Entry 4KJD (X-ray diffraction, 2.21 A resolution); this record covers chains A and B.

== Chain A (and B) ==
Name: Intestinal-type alkaline phosphatase 1
Organism: Rattus norvegicus
Notes: EC 3.1.3.1; chain B of this document is another copy of the same molecule, construct and numbering; everything in this record applies to it too
UniProt: P15693 (PPBI1_RAT); residues 1-482 here correspond to UniProt positions 21-502 (UniProt number = residue number + 20)
Amino-acid sequence (488 residues; each row starts with the number of its first residue):
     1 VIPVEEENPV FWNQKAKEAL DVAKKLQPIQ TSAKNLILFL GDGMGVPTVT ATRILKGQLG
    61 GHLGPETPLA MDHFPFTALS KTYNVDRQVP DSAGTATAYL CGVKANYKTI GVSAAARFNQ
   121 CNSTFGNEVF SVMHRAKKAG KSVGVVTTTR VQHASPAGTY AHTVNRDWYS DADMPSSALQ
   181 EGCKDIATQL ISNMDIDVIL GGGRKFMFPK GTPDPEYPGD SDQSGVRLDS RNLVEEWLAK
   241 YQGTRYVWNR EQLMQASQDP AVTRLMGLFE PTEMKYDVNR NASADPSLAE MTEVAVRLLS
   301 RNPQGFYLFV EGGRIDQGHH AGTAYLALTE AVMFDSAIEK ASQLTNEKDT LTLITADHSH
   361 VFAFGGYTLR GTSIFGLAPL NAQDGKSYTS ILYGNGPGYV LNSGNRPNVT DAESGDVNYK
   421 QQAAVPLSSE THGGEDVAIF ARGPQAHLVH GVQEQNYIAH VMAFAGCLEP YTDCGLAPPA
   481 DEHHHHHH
Not modelled in the structure: 1-3, 320-322, 362-367, 371-431, 482-488 (chain B: 1-2, 320-322, 362-367, 371-431, 480-488)
Differences from the reference sequence: expression tag (483-488)
Modified positions: S92 (phosphoserine; SEP)
Disulfides: C121-C183, C467-C474
Metal / ion sites: Mg2+ site 1: S155, E311; Mg2+ site 2: E216, F269, E270, D285
UniProt features mapped onto this chain:
  - active site: S92 (Phosphoserine intermediate)
  - binding site (Mg(2+)): D42, S155, E311
  - binding site (Zn(2+)): D42, S92, D316, H320, D357, H358, H432
  - binding site (Ca(2+)): E216, F269, E270, D285
  - glycosylation (N-linked (GlcNAc...) asparagine): N122, N281, N408

== Interface between chain A and chain B ==
Contacting residue pairs (120; chain A residue first):
  E6(A) - V85(B)
  E6(A) - A114(B)
  E7(A) - S113(B)
  E7(A) - A114(B)
  E7(A) - A115(B)  hydrogen bond (backbone-backbone)
  E7(A) - R117(B)  salt bridge
  P9(A) - V103(B)  hydrophobic
  P9(A) - S113(B)
  W12(A) - Y83(B)
  W12(A) - V85(B)  hydrophobic
  W12(A) - G102(B)
  W12(A) - V103(B)  hydrophobic
  W12(A) - K104(B)
  W12(A) - N456(B)  hydrogen bond (backbone-side chain)
  N13(A) - G102(B)
  N13(A) - V103(B)
  N13(A) - H460(B)  hydrogen bond
  K15(A) - Y83(B)
  K15(A) - E454(B)  salt bridge
  A16(A) - H460(B)
  A19(A) - Q453(B)
  A19(A) - Y457(B)  hydrophobic
  L20(A) - Y457(B)  hydrophobic
  L20(A) - Y471(B)
  A23(A) - L448(B)
  A23(A) - H450(B)
  A23(A) - Y457(B)
  K24(A) - F464(B)
  L26(A) - H450(B)
  V46(A) - D436(B)
  P47(A) - E435(B)
  T50(A) - G434(B)
  T50(A) - E435(B)
  T50(A) - D436(B)  hydrogen bond
  R53(A) - K81(B)
  R53(A) - D436(B)  salt bridge
  R53(A) - V452(B)
  P65(A) - K81(B)  hydrogen bond (backbone-side chain)
  P65(A) - Y83(B)  hydrophobic
  E66(A) - K81(B)
  E66(A) - Y83(B)
  D72(A) - V452(B)
  F74(A) - G451(B)
  P75(A) - H450(B)  hydrogen bond (backbone-side chain)
  P75(A) - G451(B)  hydrogen bond (backbone-backbone)
  T77(A) - T77(B)  hydrogen bond (backbone-side chain)
  T77(A) - G451(B)
  A78(A) - T77(B)
  K81(A) - R53(B)
  K81(A) - P65(B)  hydrogen bond (side chain-backbone)
  K81(A) - E66(B)
  Y83(A) - W12(B)
  Y83(A) - P65(B)  hydrophobic
  Y83(A) - E66(B)
  Y83(A) - R370(B)
  N84(A) - R370(B)
  V85(A) - E6(B)
  V85(A) - R370(B)  hydrogen bond (backbone-side chain)
  D86(A) - L369(B)
  D86(A) - R370(B)  hydrogen bond (backbone-backbone)
  R87(A) - T368(B)
  R87(A) - L369(B)
  R87(A) - R370(B)
  Q88(A) - Q58(B)
  Q88(A) - L63(B)
  Q88(A) - P65(B)
  Q88(A) - T368(B)  hydrogen bond (backbone-backbone)
  V89(A) - T368(B)
  G102(A) - W12(B)
  G102(A) - N13(B)
  V103(A) - P9(B)  hydrophobic
  V103(A) - W12(B)  hydrophobic
  V103(A) - N13(B)
  K104(A) - W12(B)
  S113(A) - E7(B)
  S113(A) - P9(B)
  A114(A) - E6(B)
  A114(A) - E7(B)
  A115(A) - E7(B)
  R117(A) - E7(B)  salt bridge
  T368(A) - R87(B)
  T368(A) - Q88(B)  hydrogen bond (backbone-backbone)
  T368(A) - V89(B)  hydrogen bond (backbone-backbone)
  L369(A) - D86(B)
  L369(A) - R87(B)
  R370(A) - Y83(B)
  R370(A) - N84(B)
  R370(A) - V85(B)  hydrogen bond (side chain-backbone)
  R370(A) - D86(B)  hydrogen bond (backbone-backbone)
  R370(A) - R87(B)
  R370(A) - Q88(B)
  G434(A) - T50(B)
  E435(A) - P47(B)
  E435(A) - T50(B)
  D436(A) - V46(B)
  D436(A) - T50(B)  hydrogen bond (backbone-side chain)
  A438(A) - L79(B)  hydrophobic
  F440(A) - V452(B)  hydrophobic
  L448(A) - A23(B)
  L448(A) - K24(B)
  H450(A) - A23(B)
  H450(A) - L26(B)
  H450(A) - P75(B)  hydrogen bond (side chain-backbone)
  H450(A) - T77(B)
  G451(A) - F74(B)
  G451(A) - P75(B)  hydrogen bond (backbone-backbone)
  G451(A) - T77(B)  hydrogen bond (backbone-side chain)
  V452(A) - R53(B)
  V452(A) - D72(B)
  V452(A) - F440(B)  hydrophobic
  Q453(A) - A19(B)
  E454(A) - K15(B)  salt bridge
  N456(A) - W12(B)  hydrogen bond (side chain-backbone)
  Y457(A) - A19(B)  hydrophobic
  Y457(A) - L20(B)  hydrophobic
  Y457(A) - A23(B)
  H460(A) - N13(B)  hydrogen bond
  H460(A) - A16(B)
  F464(A) - K24(B)
  Y471(A) - L20(B)
Interface residues without a listed pair, chain A (62 interface residues in all): K17, V22, L79, V129, V461
Interface residues without a listed pair, chain B (64 interface residues in all): K17, I54, A78, V129, A438, V461

== Overview ==
62 residues of chain A face 64 of chain B across their interface; the contacts include 22 hydrogen bonds and 5
salt bridges. Polar pairs include E7(A)-R117(B), K15(A)-E454(B) and R53(A)-D436(B).
Both chains are Intestinal-type alkaline phosphatase 1 (Rattus norvegicus). Entry 4KJD (RatIntestinal AP
expressed in E. coli) was determined by X-ray diffraction together with 4KJG from the same study.
